Entry 6TUI (electron microscopy, 10.47 A resolution (very low resolution: no residue pairs are listed; an interface is given only as per-side residue counts)); this record covers chains D and E of the 52 polymer chains in the assembly.

# Chain D
Protein: Adaptor protein Rcc01688
Source organism: Rhodobacter capsulatus SB 1003
UniProt: D5ATZ4 (D5ATZ4_RHOCB); residues 1-197 here = UniProt positions 1-197
Chain sequence (197 residues; row label = number of the first residue in the row):
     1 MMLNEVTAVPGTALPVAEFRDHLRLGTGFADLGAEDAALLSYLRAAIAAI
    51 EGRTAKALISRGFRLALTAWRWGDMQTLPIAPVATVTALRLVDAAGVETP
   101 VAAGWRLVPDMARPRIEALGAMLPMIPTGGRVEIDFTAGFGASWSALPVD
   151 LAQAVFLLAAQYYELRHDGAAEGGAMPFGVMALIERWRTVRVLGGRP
Not modelled in the structure: 172-173

# Chain E
Protein: Stopper protein Rcc01689
Source organism: Rhodobacter capsulatus SB 1003
UniProt: D5ATZ5 (D5ATZ5_RHOCB); residue numbers follow UniProt; this construct covers 1-112
Chain sequence (112 residues; numbered 1 to 112; the number before each row is that of its first residue):
     1 MSRPRLNRLLVLEEAVRVADGAGGHRLDWQAKGEVWAEVTAGSGSERAGE
    51 FVTLASVPFTIVVRAAPVGAARRPRPEQRFREGARIFRILAVAERDREGH
   101 YLSCFAREEVVA
Not modelled in the structure: 1-2

# Interface between chain D and chain E
At this resolution (10 A) residue pairs are not listed: 16 residues of chain D and 14 of chain E lie at the interface.

# Summary
The interface between chain D and chain E involves 16 residues on one side and 14 on the other.
Here chain D is Adaptor protein Rcc01688 and chain E is Stopper protein Rcc01689, both from Rhodobacter
capsulatus SB 1003. Entry 6TUI (Virion of empty GTA particle) was determined by electron microscopy, deposited
together with 6TB9, 6TBA, 6TE8, 6TE9, 6TEB, 6TEH and 3 further entries.
